Entry 8J9P (electron microscopy, 3.40 A resolution); this record covers chains D and G of the 8 polymer chains in the assembly.

# Chain D
Molecule: TIR domain-containing protein
Organism: Thermoflavifilum thermophilum
Reference sequence: A0A1I7NFG5 (A0A1I7NFG5_9BACT); residue numbers follow UniProt; this construct covers 1-450
Sequence (450 residues; numbered 1 to 450; the number before each row is that of its first residue):
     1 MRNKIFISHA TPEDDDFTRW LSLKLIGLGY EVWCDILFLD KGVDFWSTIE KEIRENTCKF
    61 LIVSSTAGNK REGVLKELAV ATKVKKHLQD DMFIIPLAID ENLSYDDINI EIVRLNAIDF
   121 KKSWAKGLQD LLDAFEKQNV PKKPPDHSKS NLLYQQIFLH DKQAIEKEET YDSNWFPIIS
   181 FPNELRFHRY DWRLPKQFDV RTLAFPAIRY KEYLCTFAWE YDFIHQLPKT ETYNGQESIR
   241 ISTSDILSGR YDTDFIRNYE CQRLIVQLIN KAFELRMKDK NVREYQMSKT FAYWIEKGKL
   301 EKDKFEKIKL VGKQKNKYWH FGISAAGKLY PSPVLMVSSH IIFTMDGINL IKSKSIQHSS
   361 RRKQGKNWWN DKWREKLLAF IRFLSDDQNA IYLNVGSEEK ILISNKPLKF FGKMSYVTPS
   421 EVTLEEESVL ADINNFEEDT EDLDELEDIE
Unresolved in the structure: 423-450
From the paper describing this entry:
  - self-association interface (contacts with another copy of this molecule): Tyr105 to Lys122
  - mutagenesis - R54A, D106A/D107A: decreased catalytic activity

# Chain G
Molecule: 21-nt RNA strand
Sequence (21 nucleotides; each row starts with the number of its first residue):
     1 UGACGGCUCU AAUCUAUUAG U
Bound ions: Mg2+: U1, A3 (shared with 1 residue of chain C)

# Chain D / chain G interface
Contacting residue pairs (14; chain D residue first):
  Lys196(D) - U18(G)  phosphate contact
  Lys196(D) - A19(G)  salt bridge to the phosphate
  Lys211(D) - U17(G)  phosphate contact
  Lys211(D) - U18(G)  phosphate contact
  Met287(D) - U8(G)  phosphate contact
  Ser288(D) - C9(G)  phosphate contact
  Ser288(D) - U10(G)  phosphate contact
  His340(D) - U8(G)  phosphate contact
  Lys354(D) - C9(G)  salt bridge to the phosphate
  His358(D) - G6(G)  base contact
  His358(D) - C7(G)  base contact
  His358(D) - U8(G)  sugar contact
  Arg362(D) - G6(G)  hydrogen bond to the base
  Arg362(D) - C7(G)  hydrogen bond to the sugar
Interface residues without a listed pair, chain D (12 interface residues in all): Tyr210, Glu260, Tyr285, Arg361
Interface residues without a listed pair, chain G (9 interface residues in all): A16

# In short
Chain D and chain G form an interface of 12 and 9 residues respectively, with 2 hydrogen bonds and 2 salt
bridges. Polar contacts include Arg362(D)-G6(G), Arg362(D)-C7(G) and Lys196(D)-A19(G). U1(G) and A3(G)
coordinate Mg2+. The paper reports that R54A and D106A/D107A of chain D reduce catalytic activity; a
self-association interface involving Tyr105(D).
Here chain D is TIR domain-containing protein (Thermoflavifilum thermophilum) and chain G is a 21-nt RNA
strand. Entry 8J9P (SPARTA dimer bound with guide-target) was determined by electron microscopy (same
publication as 8JAY, 8J84, 8J8H and 8J9G).
